5E95 - chains B and A; structure by X-ray diffraction, 1.40 A resolution.

# Chain B
Name: Mb(NS1)
From: Homo sapiens
Amino-acid sequence (97 residues; row label = number of the first residue in the row; numbers below 1 keep their minus sign (Gly-1 is residue -1)):
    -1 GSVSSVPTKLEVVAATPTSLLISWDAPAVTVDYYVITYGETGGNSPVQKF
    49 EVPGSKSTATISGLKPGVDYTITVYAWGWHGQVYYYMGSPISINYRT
Not modelled in the structure: -1 to 1, 42-43

# Chain A
Name: GTPase HRas
From: Homo sapiens
UniProtKB: P01112 (RASH_HUMAN); residues 1-166 here = UniProt positions 1-166
Amino-acid sequence (168 residues; row label = number of the first residue in the row; numbers below 1 keep their minus sign (Gly-1 is residue -1)):
    -1 GSMTEYKLVVVGAGGVGKSALTIQLIQNHFVDEYDPTIEDSYRKQVVIDG
    49 ETCLLDILDTAGQEEYSAMRDQYMRTGEGFLCVFAINNTKSFEDIHQYRE
    99 QIKRVKDSDDVPMVLVGNKCDLAARTVESRQAQDLARSYGIPYIETSAKT
   149 RQGVEDAFYTLVREIRQH
Sequence notes: expression tag (-1 to 0)
Small-molecule neighbours: GDP (guanosine-5'-diphosphate): Ala11, Gly12, Gly13, Val14, Gly15, Lys16, Ser17, Ala18, Phe28, Val29, Asp30, Ala59, Asn116, Lys117, Asp119, Leu120, Thr144, Ser145, Ala146, Lys147
Curated features (UniProtKB/Swiss-Prot):
  - region: His166 (Hypervariable region)
  - motif: Tyr32 to Tyr40 (Effector region)
  - binding site (GTP): Gly13 to Ala18, Val29 to Thr35, Ala59, Gly60, Asn116 to Asp119, Ser145 to Lys147
  - modified residue: Met1 (N-acetylmethionine), Thr2 (N-acetylthreonine), Cys118 (S-nitrosocysteine)
  - glycosylation: Thr35 (Microbial infection: O-linked (Glc) threonine)
  - natural variant: Gly12 (G12A: In CSTLO; G12C: In CSTLO; G12D: In CSTLO; G12E: In CSTLO; G12S: In CSTLO and CMEMS; G12V: In CSTLO, bladder carcinoma and CMEMS), Gly13 (G13C: In CSTLO; G13D: In CSTLO; G13R: In SFM), Gln22 (Q22K: In CMEMS), Glu37 (E37EE: In CSTLO), Thr58 (T58I: In CSTLO), Gln61 (Q61K: In NMTC2; Q61L: In melanoma), Glu63 (E63K: In CMEMS), Ser89 (S89C: Found in a patient with severe fetal hydrops and pleural effusion; uncertain significance), Lys117 (K117R: In CSTLO), Ala146 (A146T: In CSTLO; A146V: In CSTLO)
  - mutagenesis: Ser17 (S17N: Dominant negative. Prevents PLCE1 EGF-induced recruitment to plasma membrane. No effect on subcellular location of isoform 2), Asn26 (N26G: Loss of interaction with PLCE1; when associated with V-12), Val29 (V29A: No effect on interaction with PLCE1; when associated with V-12), Tyr32 (Y32F: Loss of interaction and recruitment to plasma membrane of PLCE1; when associated with V-12), Pro34 (P34G: No effect on interaction with PLCE1; when associated with V-12), Thr35 (T35S: Loss of interaction with PLCE1; when associated with V-12), Glu37 (E37G: No effect on interaction with PLCE1; when associated with V-12), Asp38 (D38N: No effect on interaction with PLCE1; when associated with V-12), Ser39 (S39C: No effect on interaction with PLCE1; when associated with V-12), Ala59 (A59T: Loss of GTPase activity and creation of an autophosphorylation site), Gln61 (Q61I: Moderately increased transformation of cultured cell lines; Q61R: Promotes interaction with SHOC2 and PP1C; Q61V: Strongly increased transformation of cultured cell lines), Ala83 (A83T: GTP-binding activity reduced by factor of 30), 4 further mutagenesis entries in UniProt
What the authors report for this chain:
  - specificity-determining residues: Arg135

# How chain B and chain A interact
Contacting residue pairs - 33 pairs, chain B then chain A:
  Asp30(B) with Arg128(A), salt bridge; Gln131(A), hydrogen bond; Arg135(A), salt bridge
  Tyr31(B) with Arg128(A); Arg135(A)
  Glu49(B) with Arg135(A), salt bridge
  Trp75(B) with Ala134(A); Arg135(A); Gly138(A); Ile139(A)
  Trp77(B) with Gln131(A), hydrogen bond; Tyr141(A), hydrophobic
  Gln80(B) with Cys118(A); Tyr141(A); Ile142(A); Glu143(A), hydrogen bond (side chain-backbone); Gln150(A), hydrogen bond; Gly151(A); Asp154(A)
  Val81(B) with Tyr141(A); Ile142(A), hydrophobic; Asp154(A); Thr158(A)
  Tyr82(B) with Gln131(A); Arg135(A), hydrogen bond; Pro140(A); Tyr141(A), hydrogen bond (backbone-backbone)
  Tyr83(B) with Gly138(A); Ile139(A); Pro140(A); Glu162(A), hydrogen bond; Gln165(A)
  Tyr84(B) with Gln165(A)
Also at the interface, not in a pair above, chain B (11 interface residues in all): Val33
Also at the interface, not in a pair above, chain A (19 interface residues in all): Ser127, Asp132
From the paper, about this interface:
  - specific contacts: Tyr31(B)-Arg135(A) (pi stacking), Trp75(B)-Arg135(A)
  - interface residues, chain A: Ala122(A), Arg135(A)
  - hot spots on chain A (mutagenesis) - R135K: decreased binding to Mb(NS1) (chain B)

# In short
Chain B and chain A form an interface of 11 and 19 residues respectively; the contacts include 7 hydrogen
bonds and 3 salt bridges. Among the polar pairs are Asp30(B)-Arg128(A), Asp30(B)-Arg135(A) and
Glu49(B)-Arg135(A). The authors report pi stacking between Tyr31(B) and Arg135(A); a contact between Trp75(B)
and Arg135(A). The paper reports that R135K of chain A reduces binding to Mb(NS1) (chain B); interface
residues Ala122(A) and Arg135(A).
Chain B is Mb(NS1) and chain A is GTPase HRas, both from Homo sapiens; the structure, Crystal Structure of
Mb(NS1)/H-Ras Complex, was determined by X-ray diffraction.
